6OCK - chain A; structure by X-ray diffraction, 1.90 A resolution.

Chain A:
Name: Serum albumin
Source organism: Oryctolagus cuniculus
UniProtKB: G1U9S2 (G1U9S2_RABIT); residues 1-584 here correspond to UniProt positions 25-608 (UniProt number = residue number + 24)
Sequence (584 residues; each row starts with the number of its first residue):
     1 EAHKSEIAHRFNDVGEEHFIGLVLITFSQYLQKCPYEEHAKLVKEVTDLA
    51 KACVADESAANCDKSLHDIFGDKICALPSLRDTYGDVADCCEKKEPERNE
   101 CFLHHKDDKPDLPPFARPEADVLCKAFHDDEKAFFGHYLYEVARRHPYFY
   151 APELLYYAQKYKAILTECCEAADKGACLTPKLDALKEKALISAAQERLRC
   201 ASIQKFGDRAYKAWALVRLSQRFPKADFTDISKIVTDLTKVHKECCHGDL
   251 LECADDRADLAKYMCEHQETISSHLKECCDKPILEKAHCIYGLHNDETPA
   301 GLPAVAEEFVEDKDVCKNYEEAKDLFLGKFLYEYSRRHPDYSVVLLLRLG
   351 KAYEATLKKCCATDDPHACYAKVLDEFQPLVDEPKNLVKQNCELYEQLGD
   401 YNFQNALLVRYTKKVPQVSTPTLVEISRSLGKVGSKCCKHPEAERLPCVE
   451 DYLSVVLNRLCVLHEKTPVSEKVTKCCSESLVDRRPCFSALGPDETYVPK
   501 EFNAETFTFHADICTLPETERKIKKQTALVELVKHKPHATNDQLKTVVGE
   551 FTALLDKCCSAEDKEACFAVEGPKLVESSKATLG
Not modelled in the structure: 1-2
Disulfides: Cys53-Cys62, Cys75-Cys91, Cys90-Cys101, Cys124-Cys169, Cys168-Cys177, Cys200-Cys246, Cys245-Cys253, Cys265-Cys279, Cys278-Cys289, Cys316-Cys361, Cys360-Cys369, Cys392-Cys438, Cys437-Cys448, Cys461-Cys477, Cys476-Cys487, Cys514-Cys559, Cys558-Cys567
Residues lining bound ligands:
  - 2J3 ((2R)-2-{[(2R)-2-{[(2R)-2-hydroxypropyl]oxy}propyl]oxy}propan-1-ol), molecule 1: Glu17, His18, Gly21, Glu131, Lys132, Phe135, Leu139, Leu155, Ala158, Gln159, Lys162
  - 2J3, molecule 2: Ile20, Leu24, Tyr36, Ala40, Val43, Lys132, Gly136, Leu139
  - Dexketoprofen (9KL; (2S)-2-[3-(benzenecarbonyl)phenyl]propanoic acid), molecule 1: Leu387, Val388, Asn391, Cys392, Phe403, Leu407, Arg410, Tyr411, Lys414, Leu430, Val433, Gly434, Cys438, Val449, Leu453, Arg485, Phe488, Ser489
  - Dexketoprofen (9KL), molecule 2: Leu394, Gln397, Leu398, Asn402, Asn405, Ala406, Val409, Leu529, Asn541, Leu544, Lys545
  - polypropylene glycol (POG; (20S)-2,5,8,11,14,17-hexamethyl-3,6,9,12,15,18-hexaoxahenicosane-1,20-diol): Arg209, Lys212, Ala213, Leu216, Phe228, Asp324, Leu325, Leu327, Gly328, Leu331, Leu347, Gly350, Lys351, Glu354, Val482

Overview:
Bound to chain A: Dexketoprofen, polypropylene glycol and compound 2J3.
Chain A is Serum albumin (Oryctolagus cuniculus); the structure, Crystal Structure of Leporine Serum Albumin
in Complex with Ketoprofen, was determined by X-ray diffraction (same publication as 6OCI, 6OCJ and 6OCL).
